Entry 8GLK (electron microscopy, 2.80 A resolution); this record covers chains A and B of the 4 polymer chains in the assembly.

# Chain A
Molecule: Protein involved in gliding motility SprA
From: Flavobacterium johnsoniae
UniProt: A0A1M5G5I4 (A0A1M5G5I4_FLAJO); residues 1-2403 here = UniProt positions 1-2403
Sequence (2403 residues; row label = number of the first residue in the row):
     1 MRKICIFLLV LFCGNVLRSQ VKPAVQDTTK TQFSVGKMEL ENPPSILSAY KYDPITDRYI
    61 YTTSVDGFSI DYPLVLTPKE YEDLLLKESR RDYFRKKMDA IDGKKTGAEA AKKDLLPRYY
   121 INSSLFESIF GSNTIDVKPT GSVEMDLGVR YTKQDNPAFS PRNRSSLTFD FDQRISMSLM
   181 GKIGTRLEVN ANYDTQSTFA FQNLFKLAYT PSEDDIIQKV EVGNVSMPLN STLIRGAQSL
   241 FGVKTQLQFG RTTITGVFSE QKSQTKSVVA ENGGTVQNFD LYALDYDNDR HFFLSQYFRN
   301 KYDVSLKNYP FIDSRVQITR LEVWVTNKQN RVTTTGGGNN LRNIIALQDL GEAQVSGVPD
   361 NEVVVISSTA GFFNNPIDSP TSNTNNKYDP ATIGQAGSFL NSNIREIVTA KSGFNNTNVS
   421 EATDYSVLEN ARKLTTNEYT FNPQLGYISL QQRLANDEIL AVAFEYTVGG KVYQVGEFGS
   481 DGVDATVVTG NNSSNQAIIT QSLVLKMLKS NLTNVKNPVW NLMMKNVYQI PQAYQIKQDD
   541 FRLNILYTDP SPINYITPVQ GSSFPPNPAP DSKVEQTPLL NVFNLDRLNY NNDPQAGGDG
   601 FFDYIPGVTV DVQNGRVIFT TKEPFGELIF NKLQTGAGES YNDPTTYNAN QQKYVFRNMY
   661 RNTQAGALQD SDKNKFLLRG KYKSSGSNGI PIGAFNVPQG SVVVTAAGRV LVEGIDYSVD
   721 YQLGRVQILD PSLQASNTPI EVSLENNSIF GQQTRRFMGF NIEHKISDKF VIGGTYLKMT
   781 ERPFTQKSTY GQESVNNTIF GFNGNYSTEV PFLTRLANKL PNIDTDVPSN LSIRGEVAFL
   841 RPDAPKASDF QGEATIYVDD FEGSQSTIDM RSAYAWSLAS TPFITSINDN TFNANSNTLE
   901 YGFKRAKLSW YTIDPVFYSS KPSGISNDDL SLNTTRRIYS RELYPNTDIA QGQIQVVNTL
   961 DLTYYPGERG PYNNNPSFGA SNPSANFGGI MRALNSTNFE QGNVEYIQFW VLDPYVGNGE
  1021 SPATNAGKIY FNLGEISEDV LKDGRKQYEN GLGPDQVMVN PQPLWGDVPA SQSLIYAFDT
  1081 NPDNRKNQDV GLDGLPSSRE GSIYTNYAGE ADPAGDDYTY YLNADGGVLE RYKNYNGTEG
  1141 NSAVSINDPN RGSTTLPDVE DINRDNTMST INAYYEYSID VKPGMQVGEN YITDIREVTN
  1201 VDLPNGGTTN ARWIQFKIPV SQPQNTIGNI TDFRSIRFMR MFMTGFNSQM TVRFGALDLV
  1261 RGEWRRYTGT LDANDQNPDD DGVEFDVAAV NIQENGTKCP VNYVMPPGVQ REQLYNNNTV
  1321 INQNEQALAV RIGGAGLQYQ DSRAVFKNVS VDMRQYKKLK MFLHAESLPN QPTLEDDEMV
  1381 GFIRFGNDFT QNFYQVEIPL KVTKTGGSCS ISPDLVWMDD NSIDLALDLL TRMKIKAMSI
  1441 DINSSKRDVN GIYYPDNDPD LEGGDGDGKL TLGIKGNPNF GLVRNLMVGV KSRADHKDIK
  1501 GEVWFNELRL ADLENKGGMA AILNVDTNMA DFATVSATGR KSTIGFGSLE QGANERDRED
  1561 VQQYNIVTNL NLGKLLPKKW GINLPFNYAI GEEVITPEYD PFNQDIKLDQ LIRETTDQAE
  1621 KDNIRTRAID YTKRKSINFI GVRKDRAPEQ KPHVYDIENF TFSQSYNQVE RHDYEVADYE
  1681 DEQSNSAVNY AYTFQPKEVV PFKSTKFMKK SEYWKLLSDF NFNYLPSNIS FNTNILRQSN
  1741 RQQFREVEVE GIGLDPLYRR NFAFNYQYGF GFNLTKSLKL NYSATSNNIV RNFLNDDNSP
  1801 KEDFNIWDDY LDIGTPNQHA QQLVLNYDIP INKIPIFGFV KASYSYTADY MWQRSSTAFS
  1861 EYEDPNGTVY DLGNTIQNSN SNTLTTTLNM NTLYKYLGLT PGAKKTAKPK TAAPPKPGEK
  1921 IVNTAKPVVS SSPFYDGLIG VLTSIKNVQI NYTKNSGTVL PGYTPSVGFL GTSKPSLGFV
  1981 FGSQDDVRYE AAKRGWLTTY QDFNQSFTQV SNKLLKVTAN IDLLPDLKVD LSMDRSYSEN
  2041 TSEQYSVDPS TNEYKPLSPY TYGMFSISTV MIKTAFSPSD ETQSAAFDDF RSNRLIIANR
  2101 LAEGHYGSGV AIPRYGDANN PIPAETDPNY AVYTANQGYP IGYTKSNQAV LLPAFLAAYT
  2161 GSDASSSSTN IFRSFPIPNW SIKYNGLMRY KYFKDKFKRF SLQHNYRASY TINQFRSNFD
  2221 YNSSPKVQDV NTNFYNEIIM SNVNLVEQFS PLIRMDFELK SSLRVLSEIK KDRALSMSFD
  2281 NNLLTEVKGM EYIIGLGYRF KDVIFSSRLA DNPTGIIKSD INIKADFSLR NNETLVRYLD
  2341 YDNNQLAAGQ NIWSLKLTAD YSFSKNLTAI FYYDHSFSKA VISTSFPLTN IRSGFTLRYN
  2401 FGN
Unresolved in the structure: 1-128, 1697-1720, 1893-1940, 2306-2315, 2402-2403
Small-molecule neighbours: Lauryl Maltose Neopentyl Glycol (LMN): Val143, Glu144, Met145, Phe2363, Ser2364, Lys2365, Asn2366, Leu2367, Leu2397, Tyr2399

# Chain B
Molecule: Peptidyl-prolyl cis-trans isomerase
From: Flavobacterium johnsoniae
UniProt: A5F9W9 (A5F9W9_FLAJ1); residues 1-176 here = UniProt positions 1-176
Sequence (176 residues; numbered 1 to 176; the number before each row is that of its first residue):
     1 MKQLLTALLS LTLFISCSKD KDEVKDYTAE NEKEIVDYLA QNNLTAQRTN SGLYYIITKE
    61 GSSESEGENP GEEENTGEGE NTEENENDGH PTLNSNITVI YKGYFTNGKV FDESTEGVSY
   121 SLRTLIPGWK EGIPLLKSGG EIQLFVPAHL GYGSNGNKTV PGGAVLIFEI TLVSVN
Unresolved in the structure: 1-21, 63-89

# Interface between chain A and chain B
Contacting residue pairs (47; chain A residue first):
  Gln395(A) - Ser121(B)  hydrogen bond
  Gln395(A) - Arg123(B)
  Ala396(A) - Asn176(B)
  Arg2100(A) - Asp22(B)  salt bridge
  Glu2103(A) - Val24(B)
  Gly2104(A) - Val24(B)
  Gly2104(A) - Ser154(B)
  Gly2104(A) - Asn155(B)
  His2105(A) - Tyr152(B)
  His2105(A) - Gly153(B)
  His2105(A) - Ser154(B)  hydrogen bond (backbone-backbone)
  His2105(A) - Asn155(B)
  Gly2107(A) - Lys25(B)
  Gly2107(A) - Asp26(B)
  Gly2107(A) - Ser154(B)  hydrogen bond (backbone-side chain)
  Gly2109(A) - Asp26(B)
  Gly2109(A) - Thr28(B)
  Val2110(A) - His149(B)
  Asp2127(A) - Asn94(B)  hydrogen bond
  Asn2129(A) - Arg123(B)
  Ser2165(A) - Asp22(B)
  Tyr2221(A) - Gly156(B)
  Tyr2221(A) - Asn157(B)
  Asn2222(A) - Asn157(B)
  Ser2223(A) - Phe111(B)
  Ser2223(A) - Asp112(B)  hydrogen bond
  Ser2223(A) - Tyr152(B)  hydrogen bond (backbone-side chain)
  Ser2224(A) - Asp112(B)
  Ser2224(A) - Tyr120(B)
  Ser2224(A) - Tyr152(B)  hydrogen bond (backbone-side chain)
  Pro2225(A) - Tyr101(B)
  Pro2225(A) - Tyr120(B)  hydrophobic
  Pro2225(A) - Thr124(B)
  Pro2225(A) - Leu125(B)
  Pro2225(A) - Ile126(B)  hydrogen bond (backbone-backbone)
  Pro2225(A) - Trp129(B)  hydrophobic
  Pro2225(A) - Tyr152(B)
  Lys2226(A) - Thr124(B)
  Lys2226(A) - Leu125(B)
  Val2227(A) - Thr124(B)  hydrogen bond (backbone-backbone)
  Val2227(A) - Leu125(B)
  Val2227(A) - Ile126(B)  hydrophobic
  Val2227(A) - Tyr152(B)  hydrophobic
  Gln2228(A) - Arg123(B)
  Gln2228(A) - Thr124(B)  hydrogen bond (backbone-backbone)
  Gln2228(A) - Lys130(B)
  Glu2237(A) - Lys158(B)  salt bridge
Other interface residues (no listed pair), chain A (24 interface residues in all): Tyr2106, Ser2108, Asp2229
Other interface residues (no listed pair), chain B (27 interface residues in all): Asn96

# Summary
24 residues of chain A and 27 residues of chain B are in contact; the contacts include 10 hydrogen bonds and 2
salt bridges. Among the polar pairs are Arg2100(A)-Asp22(B), Glu2237(A)-Lys158(B) and Gln395(A)-Ser121(B).
Bound to chain A: Lauryl Maltose Neopentyl Glycol.
Here chain A is Protein involved in gliding motility SprA and chain B is Peptidyl-prolyl cis-trans isomerase,
both from Flavobacterium johnsoniae. Entry 8GLK (The Type 9 Secretion System dGldL peak II, NucA substrate
bound complex) was determined by electron microscopy.
